7SZK - chains C and E of the 8 polymer chains in the assembly; structure by electron microscopy, 2.94 A resolution.

# Chain C
Name: DNA-directed RNA polymerase subunit beta
Organism: Escherichia coli K-12
Notes: EC 2.7.7.6
UniProt: P0A8V2 (RPOB_ECOLI); residues 1-1342 here = UniProt positions 1-1342
Sequence (1342 residues; row label = number of the first residue in the row):
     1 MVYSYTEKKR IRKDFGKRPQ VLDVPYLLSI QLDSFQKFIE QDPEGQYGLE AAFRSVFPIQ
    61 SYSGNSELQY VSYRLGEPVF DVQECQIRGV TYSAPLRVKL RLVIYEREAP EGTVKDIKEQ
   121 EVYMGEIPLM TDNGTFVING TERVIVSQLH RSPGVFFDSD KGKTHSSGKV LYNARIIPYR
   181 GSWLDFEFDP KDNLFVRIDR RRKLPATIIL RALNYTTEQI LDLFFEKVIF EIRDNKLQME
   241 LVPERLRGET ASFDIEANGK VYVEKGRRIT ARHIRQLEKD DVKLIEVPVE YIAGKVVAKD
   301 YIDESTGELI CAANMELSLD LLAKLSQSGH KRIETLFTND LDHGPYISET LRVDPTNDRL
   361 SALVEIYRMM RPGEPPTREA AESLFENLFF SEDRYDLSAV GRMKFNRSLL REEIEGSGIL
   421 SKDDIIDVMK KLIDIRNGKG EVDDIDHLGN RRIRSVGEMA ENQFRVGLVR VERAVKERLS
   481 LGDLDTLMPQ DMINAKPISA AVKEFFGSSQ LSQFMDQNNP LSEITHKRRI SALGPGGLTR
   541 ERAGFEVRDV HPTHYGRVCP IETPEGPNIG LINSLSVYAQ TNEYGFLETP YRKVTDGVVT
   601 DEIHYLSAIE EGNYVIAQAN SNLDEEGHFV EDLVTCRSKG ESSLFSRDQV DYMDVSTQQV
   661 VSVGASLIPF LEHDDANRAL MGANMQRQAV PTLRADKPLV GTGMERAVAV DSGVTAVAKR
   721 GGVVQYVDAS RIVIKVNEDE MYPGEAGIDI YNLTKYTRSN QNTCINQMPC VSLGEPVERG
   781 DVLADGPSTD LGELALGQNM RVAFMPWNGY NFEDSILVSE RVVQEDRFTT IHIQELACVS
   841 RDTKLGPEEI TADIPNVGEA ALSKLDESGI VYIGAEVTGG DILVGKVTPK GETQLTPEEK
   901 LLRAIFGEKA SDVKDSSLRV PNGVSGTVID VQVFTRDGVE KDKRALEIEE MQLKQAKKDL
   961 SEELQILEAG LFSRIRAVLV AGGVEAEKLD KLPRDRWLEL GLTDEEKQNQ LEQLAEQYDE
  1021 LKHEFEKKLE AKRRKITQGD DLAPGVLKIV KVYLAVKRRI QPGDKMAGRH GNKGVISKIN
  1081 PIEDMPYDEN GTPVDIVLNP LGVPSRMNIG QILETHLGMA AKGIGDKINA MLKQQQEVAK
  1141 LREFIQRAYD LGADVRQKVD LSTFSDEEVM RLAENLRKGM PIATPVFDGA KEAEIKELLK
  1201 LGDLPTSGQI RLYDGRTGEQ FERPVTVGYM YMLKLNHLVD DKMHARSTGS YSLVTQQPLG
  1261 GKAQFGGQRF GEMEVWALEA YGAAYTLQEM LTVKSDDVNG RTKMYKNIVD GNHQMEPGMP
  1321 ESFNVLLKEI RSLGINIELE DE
Unresolved in the structure: 1-2
Small-molecule neighbours: D9X ((2S,7R,7aR,13aP,16Z,18E,20S,21S,22R,23R,24R,25S,26R,27S,28E)-5,21,23-trihydroxy-27-methoxy-2,4,16,20,22,24,26-heptamethyl-10-[4-(2-methylpropyl)piperazin-1-yl]-12-({4-[(morpholin-4-yl)methyl]phenyl}methoxy)-1,6,15-trioxo-1,2,7,7a-tetrahydro-6H-2,7-(epoxypentadeca[1,11,13]trienoimino)[1]benzofuro[4,5-a]phenoxazin-25-yl acetate): Arg143, Ser509, Gln510, Leu511, Ser512, Gln513, Phe514, Met515, Asp516, His526, Arg529, Ser531, Leu533, Gly534, Arg540, Asn568, Ile572, Arg687, Gln761
UniProt features mapped onto this chain:
  - modified residue (N6-acetyllysine): Lys1022, Lys1200
  - mutagenesis: Ile561 (I561S: Resistant to antibiotics salinamide A and B), Ile569 (I569S: Resistant to antibiotics salinamide A and B), Ala665 (A665E: Resistant to antibiotics salinamide A and B), Asp675 (D675A/G: Resistant to antibiotics salinamide A and B), Asn677 (N677H/K: Resistant to antibiotics salinamide A and B), Leu680 (L680M: Resistant to antibiotics salinamide A and B), Glu813 (E813K: Disrupts the enzyme's active center)

# Chain E
Name: DNA-directed RNA polymerase subunit omega
Organism: Escherichia coli K-12
Notes: EC 2.7.7.6
UniProt: P0A800 (RPOZ_ECOLI); residues 1-91 here = UniProt positions 1-91
Sequence (91 residues; each row starts with the number of its first residue):
     1 MARVTVQDAV EKIGNRFDLV LVAARRARQM QVGGKDPLVP EENDKTTVIA LREIEEGLIN
    61 NQILDVRERQ EQQEQEAAEL QAVTAIAEGR R
Unresolved in the structure: 1, 78-91

# How chain C and chain E interact
Contacting residue pairs (6):
  Gly1282(C) with Phe17(E)
  Tyr1285(C) with Leu21(E), hydrophobic
  Gly1311(C) with Gln31(E)
  His1313(C) with Arg28(E), hydrogen bond (backbone-side chain); Gln31(E)
  Gln1314(C) with Arg28(E)
Other interface residues (no listed pair), chain C (6 interface residues in all): Asn1312

# Summary
6 residues of chain C face 4 of chain E across their interface, with 1 hydrogen bond. Its one hydrogen-bonded
contact is His1313(C)-Arg28(E). Chain C binds compound D9X. UniProt lists 7 mutagenesis sites on chain C.
Chain C is DNA-directed RNA polymerase subunit beta and chain E is DNA-directed RNA polymerase subunit omega,
both from Escherichia coli K-12; the structure, Cryo-EM structure of 27a bound to E. coli RNAP and rrnBP1
promoter complex, was determined by electron microscopy together with 7SZJ from the same study.
